Entry 5IOT (X-ray diffraction, 2.00 A resolution); this record covers chains B and D of the 4 polymer chains in the assembly.

[Chain B (and D)]
Protein: Thymidylate synthase ThyX
Source organism: Thermotoga maritima (strain ATCC 43589 / MSB8 / DSM 3109 / JCM 10099)
Notes: EC 2.1.1.148; chain D of this document is another copy of the same molecule, construct and numbering; everything in this record applies to it too
UniProt: Q9WYT0 (THYX_THEMA); residues 1-220 here = UniProt positions 1-220
Sequence (232 residues; row label = number of the first residue in the row; numbers below 1 keep their minus sign (Met-11 is residue -11)):
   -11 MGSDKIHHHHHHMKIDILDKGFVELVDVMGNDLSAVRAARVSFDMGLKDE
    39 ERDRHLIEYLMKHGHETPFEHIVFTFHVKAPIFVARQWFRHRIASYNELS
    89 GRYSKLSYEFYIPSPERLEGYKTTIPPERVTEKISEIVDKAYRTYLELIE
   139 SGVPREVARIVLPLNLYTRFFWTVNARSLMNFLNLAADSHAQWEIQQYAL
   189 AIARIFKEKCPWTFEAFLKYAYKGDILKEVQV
Disordered / not traced: -11 to -1, 217-220 (chain D: -11 to 0, 219-220)
Construct notes: initiating methionine (-11); expression tag (-10 to 0); engineered mutation Ala174 (Arg in Q9WYT0)
UniProt features mapped onto this chain:
  - motif: Arg78 to Ser88 (ThyX motif)
  - binding site (FAD): Thr55, Arg78 to Ile81, Glu86, Asn163 to Arg165, Asn169
  - binding site (dUMP): Gln75 to Arg78, Glu86 to Arg90, Arg147
  - mutagenesis: His53 (H53A: Shows 1.39% of wild-type activity), Ser88 (S88A/C: Still catalytically active although shows a large decrease in activity), Arg90 (R90A: Binds dUMP 670-fold weaker than wild-type), Glu144 (E144A: Shows 0.113% of wild-type activity; E144R: Shows 0.016% of wild-type activity)
Ligand contacts:
  - FAD (flavin-adenine dinucleotide), molecule 1: Ser30, Thr55, Glu58, Ile81, Asn163, Arg165, Ser166
  - FAD, molecule 2: Arg78, His79, Arg80, Ile81, Ser166, Asn169, Leu173, His178, Ala179
  - FAD, molecule 3: Ala82, Ser83, Tyr84, Asn85, Glu86, Ser88, Arg90, Tyr91
  - 2'-deoxyuridine 5'-monophosphate (UMP), molecule 1: Arg74, Gln75, Arg78
  - 2'-deoxyuridine 5'-monophosphate (UMP), molecule 2: Phe77, Glu86, Leu87, Ser88, Gly89, Arg90, Tyr91, Arg147
From the paper describing this entry:
  - mutagenesis - R174A (7300-fold): decreased binding to 2'-deoxyuridine 5'-monophosphate
  - mutagenesis - R174A (3000-fold): decreased catalytic activity on dUMP and CH2THF (citing earlier work)
  - binding site for 2'-deoxyuridine 5'-monophosphate: Arg90 (proposed by the authors, not directly observed)
  - binding site for 2'-deoxyuridine 5'-monophosphate: Gln75, Ser88, Arg147

[Interface between chain B and chain D]
Residue-residue contacts (57):
  Val14(B) with Arg25(D)
  Asp15(B) with Met17(D); Gly18(D)
  Val16(B) with Met17(D)
  Met17(B) with Asp15(D); Val16(D); Met17(D), hydrophobic; Val61(D), hydrophobic; Thr63(D)
  Gly18(B) with Asp15(D), hydrogen bond (backbone-side chain)
  Arg25(B) with Val14(D); Phe159(D)
  Ala26(B) with Asn85(D)
  Val29(B) with Asn85(D); Glu86(D); Leu87(D); Arg157(D); Phe159(D), hydrophobic
  Ser30(B) with Glu86(D); Leu87(D); Ser88(D), hydrogen bond (backbone-backbone); Ser92(D), hydrogen bond (backbone-side chain)
  Phe31(B) with Tyr91(D), hydrophobic; Ser92(D), hydrogen bond (backbone-side chain)
  Asp32(B) with Leu87(D); Ser92(D), hydrogen bond (backbone-side chain); Arg157(D), salt bridge
  Thr55(B) with Asn85(D), hydrogen bond
  Pro56(B) with Asn85(D)
  Glu58(B) with Ser83(D), hydrogen bond
  His59(B) with Ser83(D); Asn85(D), hydrogen bond; Thr161(D), hydrogen bond
  Val61(B) with Met17(D), hydrophobic
  Thr63(B) with Met17(D)
  Ser83(B) with Glu58(D), hydrogen bond; His59(D)
  Asn85(B) with Ala26(D); Thr55(D), hydrogen bond; Pro56(D); His59(D), hydrogen bond
  Glu86(B) with Ser30(D)
  Leu87(B) with Val29(D); Ser30(D); Asp32(D)
  Ser88(B) with Ser30(D), hydrogen bond (backbone-backbone)
  Tyr91(B) with Phe31(D), hydrophobic
  Ser92(B) with Ser30(D), hydrogen bond (side chain-backbone); Phe31(D), hydrogen bond (side chain-backbone); Asp32(D), hydrogen bond (side chain-backbone)
  Arg157(B) with Val29(D); Asp32(D), salt bridge
  Phe159(B) with Arg25(D); Val29(D), hydrophobic; His59(D)
  Thr161(B) with Met17(D); His59(D), hydrogen bond
Interface residues without a listed pair, chain B (34 interface residues in all): His0, Phe62, Ala82, Tyr84, Ser95, Trp160, Asn163
Interface residues without a listed pair, chain D (33 interface residues in all): Met33, Phe62, Ala82, Tyr84, Trp160, Asn163

[In short]
The interface between chain B and chain D involves 34 residues on one side and 33 on the other, with 17
hydrogen bonds and 2 salt bridges. Polar contacts include Asp32(B)-Arg157(D), Gly18(B)-Asp15(D) and
Ser30(B)-Ser92(D). From the paper: a binding site for 2'-deoxyuridine 5'-monophosphate at Arg90(B), Gln75(B)
and Ser88(B) among others; R174A of chain B reduces binding to 2'-deoxyuridine 5'-monophosphate.
Both chains are Thymidylate synthase ThyX (Thermotoga maritima (strain ATCC 43589 / MSB8 / DSM 3109 / JCM
10099)). Entry 5IOT (Flavin-dependent thymidylate synthase R174A variant in complex with FAD and dUMP) was
determined by X-ray diffraction, deposited together with 5IOQ, 5IOR and 5IOS.
